7S06 - chains A and B; structure by electron microscopy, 3.30 A resolution.

== Chain A (and B) ==
Molecule: N-acetylglucosamine-1-phosphotransferase subunits alpha/beta
From: Homo sapiens
Notes: EC 2.7.8.17; chain B of this document is another copy of the same molecule, construct and numbering; everything in this record applies to it too
UniProt: Q3T906 (GNPTA_HUMAN); residue numbers follow UniProt; this construct covers 44-1209
Amino-acid sequence (1179 residues; numbered 31 to 1209; the number before each row is that of its first residue):
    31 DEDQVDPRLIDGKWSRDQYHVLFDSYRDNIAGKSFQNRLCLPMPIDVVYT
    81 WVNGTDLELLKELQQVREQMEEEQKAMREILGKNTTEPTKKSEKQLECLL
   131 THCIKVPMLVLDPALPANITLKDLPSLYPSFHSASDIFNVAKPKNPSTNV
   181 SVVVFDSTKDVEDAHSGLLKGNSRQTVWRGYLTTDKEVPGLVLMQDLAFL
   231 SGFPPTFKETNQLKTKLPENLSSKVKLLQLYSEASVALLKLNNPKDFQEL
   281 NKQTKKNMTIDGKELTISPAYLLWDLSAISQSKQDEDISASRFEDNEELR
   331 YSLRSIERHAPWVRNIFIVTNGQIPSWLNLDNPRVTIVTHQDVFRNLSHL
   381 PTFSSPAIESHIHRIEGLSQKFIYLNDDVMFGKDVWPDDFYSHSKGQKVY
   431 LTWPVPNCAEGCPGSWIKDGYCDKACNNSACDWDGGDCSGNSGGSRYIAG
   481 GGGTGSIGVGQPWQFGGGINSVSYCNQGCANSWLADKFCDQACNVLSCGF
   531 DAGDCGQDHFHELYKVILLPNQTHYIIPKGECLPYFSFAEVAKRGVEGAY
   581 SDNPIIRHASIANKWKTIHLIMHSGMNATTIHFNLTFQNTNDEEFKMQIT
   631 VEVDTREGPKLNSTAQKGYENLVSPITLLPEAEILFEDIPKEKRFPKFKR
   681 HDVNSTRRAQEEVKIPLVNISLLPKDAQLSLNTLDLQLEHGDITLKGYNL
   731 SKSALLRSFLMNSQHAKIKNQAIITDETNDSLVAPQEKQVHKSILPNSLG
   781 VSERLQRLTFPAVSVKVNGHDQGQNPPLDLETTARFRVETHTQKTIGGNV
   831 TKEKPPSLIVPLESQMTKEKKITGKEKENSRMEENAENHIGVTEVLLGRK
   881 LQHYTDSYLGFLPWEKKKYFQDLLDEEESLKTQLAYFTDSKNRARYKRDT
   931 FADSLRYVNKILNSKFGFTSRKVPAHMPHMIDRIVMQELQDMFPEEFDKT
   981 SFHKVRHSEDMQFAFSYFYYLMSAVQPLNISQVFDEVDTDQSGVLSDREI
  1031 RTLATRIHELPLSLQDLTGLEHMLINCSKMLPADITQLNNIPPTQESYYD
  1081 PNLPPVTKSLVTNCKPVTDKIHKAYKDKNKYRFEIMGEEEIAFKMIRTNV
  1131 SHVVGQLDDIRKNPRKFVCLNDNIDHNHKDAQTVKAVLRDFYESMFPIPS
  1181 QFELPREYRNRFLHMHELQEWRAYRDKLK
Not modelled in the structure: 31-48, 112-322, 436-902, 925-929, 1062-1075, 1205-1209
Differences from the reference sequence: expression tag (31-43); conflict Arg923 (Thr in Q3T906), Ala924 (Gly in Q3T906), Tyr926 (Gln in Q3T906), Lys927 (Leu in Q3T906), Arg928 (Lys in Q3T906)
Covalent attachments: N-acetylglucosamine (NAG) linked to Asn83, Asn376, Asn1009, Asn1056, Asn1129
Swiss-Prot annotation at these positions:
  - binding site (Ca(2+)): Asp449, Asp464, Asp467, Asp516, Asp531, Asp534, Asp1018, Asp1020, Ser1022, Glu1029
  - glycosylation (N-linked (GlcNAc...) asparagine): Asn83, Asn114, Asn148, Asn179, Asn250, Asn614, Asn699, Asn729, Asn829, Asn1009, Asn1129
  - natural variant: Asp76 (D76G: In MLII), Trp81 (W81L: In MLII and MLIIIA), Val182 (V182D: In MLII; uncertain significance), Asp190 (D190V: In MLIIIA; uncertain significance), Gln205 (Q205P: In MLII; uncertain significance), Arg334 (R334L: In MLII; R334Q: In MLIIIA), Ile348 (I348L: In MLII; uncertain significance), Phe374 (F374L: In MLII and MLIIIA), Ser385 (S385L: In MLII), Ser399 (S399F: In MLIIIA), Ile403 (I403T: In MLIIIA), Asp407 (D407A: In MLIIIA), 22 further natural variant entries in UniProt
  - mutagenesis: Ile346 (I346A: Partially cleaved by MBTPS1), Trp357 (W357A: Abolishes proteolytic cleavage by MBTPS1), Arg925 (R925A: Abolishes proteolytic cleavage by MBTPS1)
Reported in the primary citation:
  - conformationally variable residues (order/disorder transition): Leu903 to Ala924
  - mutagenesis - C70S: unchanged binding to N-acetylglucosamine-1-phosphotransferase subunits alpha/beta (chain A)
  - mutagenesis - R68A/D418A, C70S, N406A, D408A, R1028A, R1028A/R1031A, R1031A: unchanged localization
  - mutagenesis - C70S, R364A, R1028A, R1028A/R1031A, R1031A: decreased catalytic activity
  - disease-associated variants - D1018V, L1025S, L1033P: abolished catalytic activity
  - disease-associated variants - L1025S, L1033P: decreased localization
  - disease-associated variants - D407A: abolished catalytic activity (citing earlier work)
  - mutagenesis - N406A, D408A: abolished catalytic activity on alpha-methylmannoside

== How chain A and chain B interact ==
Cross-chain cystine bridges: Cys70(A)-Cys70(B)
Residue-residue contacts - 110 pairs, chain A then chain B:
  Tyr56(A) - Gln66(B)  hydrogen bond
  Tyr56(A) - Cys70(B)
  Asp58(A) - Arg344(B)
  Asp58(A) - Arg364(B)  salt bridge
  Asn59(A) - Pro341(B)  hydrogen bond (side chain-backbone)
  Asn59(A) - Trp342(B)
  Asn59(A) - Val343(B)
  Asn59(A) - Arg364(B)  hydrogen bond (backbone-side chain)
  Ile60(A) - Ile336(B)
  Ile60(A) - Glu337(B)
  Ile60(A) - Ala340(B)
  Ile60(A) - Pro341(B)
  Ile60(A) - Val343(B)  hydrogen bond (backbone-backbone)
  Ile60(A) - Arg364(B)
  Ile60(A) - Gln1181(B)  hydrogen bond (backbone-side chain)
  Ile60(A) - Phe1182(B)  hydrophobic
  Ala61(A) - Pro341(B)  hydrophobic
  Phe65(A) - Pro341(B)  hydrophobic
  Phe65(A) - Trp416(B)  hydrophobic
  Gln66(A) - Tyr56(B)  hydrogen bond
  Arg68(A) - Trp416(B)
  Arg68(A) - Asp418(B)  salt bridge
  Leu69(A) - Leu69(B)
  Leu69(A) - Cys70(B)
  Leu69(A) - Leu71(B)
  Leu69(A) - Met73(B)  hydrophobic
  Leu69(A) - Pro417(B)  hydrophobic
  Cys70(A) - Tyr56(B)
  Cys70(A) - Leu69(B)
  Cys70(A) - Cys70(B)  disulfide
  Leu71(A) - Leu69(B)
  Met73(A) - Leu69(B)  hydrophobic
  Ile336(A) - Ile60(B)
  Glu337(A) - Ile60(B)
  Ala340(A) - Ile60(B)
  Pro341(A) - Asn59(B)  hydrogen bond (backbone-side chain)
  Pro341(A) - Ile60(B)
  Pro341(A) - Ala61(B)  hydrophobic
  Pro341(A) - Phe65(B)  hydrophobic
  Trp342(A) - Asn59(B)
  Val343(A) - Asn59(B)
  Val343(A) - Ile60(B)  hydrogen bond (backbone-backbone)
  Arg344(A) - Asp58(B)
  Arg364(A) - Asp58(B)  salt bridge
  Arg364(A) - Asn59(B)  hydrogen bond (side chain-backbone)
  Arg364(A) - Ile60(B)
  Trp416(A) - Phe65(B)  hydrophobic
  Trp416(A) - Arg68(B)
  Pro417(A) - Leu69(B)  hydrophobic
  Asp418(A) - Arg68(B)  salt bridge
  Asp418(A) - Ser424(B)  hydrogen bond
  Ser424(A) - Asp418(B)  hydrogen bond
  Thr1019(A) - Ser1174(B)  hydrogen bond (side chain-backbone)
  Thr1019(A) - Met1175(B)
  Thr1019(A) - Pro1177(B)
  Thr1019(A) - Ile1178(B)
  Asp1020(A) - Pro1177(B)
  Arg1028(A) - Arg1141(B)
  Arg1028(A) - Asp1170(B)  salt bridge
  Arg1028(A) - Glu1173(B)
  Arg1028(A) - Ser1174(B)
  Arg1031(A) - Asp1138(B)  salt bridge
  Thr1032(A) - Arg1141(B)
  Thr1035(A) - Asp1138(B)
  Thr1035(A) - Arg1141(B)
  Thr1035(A) - Lys1142(B)
  Arg1036(A) - Arg1141(B)  hydrogen bond (side chain-backbone)
  Arg1036(A) - Lys1142(B)
  His1038(A) - Lys1142(B)  hydrogen bond (backbone-side chain)
  Glu1039(A) - Lys1142(B)  salt bridge
  Leu1040(A) - Asp1138(B)
  Leu1040(A) - Lys1142(B)
  Leu1042(A) - Tyr1204(B)
  Ser1043(A) - Tyr1204(B)
  Leu1044(A) - Tyr1204(B)
  Leu1047(A) - Trp1201(B)  hydrophobic
  Glu1051(A) - Trp1201(B)
  Tyr1079(A) - Leu1198(B)  hydrophobic
  Tyr1079(A) - Trp1201(B)  hydrophobic
  Tyr1079(A) - Arg1202(B)
  Asp1138(A) - Arg1031(B)  salt bridge
  Asp1138(A) - Thr1035(B)
  Asp1138(A) - Leu1040(B)
  Arg1141(A) - Arg1028(B)
  Arg1141(A) - Thr1032(B)
  Arg1141(A) - Thr1035(B)
  Arg1141(A) - Arg1036(B)  hydrogen bond (backbone-side chain)
  Lys1142(A) - Thr1035(B)
  Lys1142(A) - Arg1036(B)
  Lys1142(A) - His1038(B)  hydrogen bond (side chain-backbone)
  Lys1142(A) - Glu1039(B)  salt bridge
  Lys1142(A) - Leu1040(B)
  Asp1170(A) - Arg1028(B)  salt bridge
  Glu1173(A) - Arg1028(B)
  Ser1174(A) - Thr1019(B)  hydrogen bond (backbone-side chain)
  Ser1174(A) - Arg1028(B)
  Met1175(A) - Thr1019(B)
  Pro1177(A) - Thr1019(B)
  Pro1177(A) - Asp1020(B)
  Ile1178(A) - Thr1019(B)
  Gln1181(A) - Ile60(B)  hydrogen bond (side chain-backbone)
  Phe1182(A) - Ile60(B)  hydrophobic
  Leu1198(A) - Tyr1079(B)  hydrophobic
  Trp1201(A) - Leu1047(B)  hydrophobic
  Trp1201(A) - Glu1051(B)
  Trp1201(A) - Tyr1079(B)  hydrophobic
  Arg1202(A) - Tyr1079(B)
  Tyr1204(A) - Leu1042(B)
  Tyr1204(A) - Ser1043(B)
  Tyr1204(A) - Leu1044(B)
Also at the interface, not in a pair above, chain A (66 interface residues in all): Tyr49, Phe53, Arg57, Ile346, His423, Val1134, Gly1135, Asp1139, Pro1144, His1194, Glu1197
Also at the interface, not in a pair above, chain B (64 interface residues in all): Tyr49, Phe53, Arg57, Ile346, His423, Asp1027, Val1134, Pro1144, His1194

== Overview ==
66 residues of chain A and 64 residues of chain B are in contact, with 1 disulfide bond, 18 hydrogen bonds and
10 salt bridges. Polar contacts include Asp58(A)-Arg364(B), Arg68(A)-Asp418(B) and Arg1028(A)-Asp1170(B). The
paper reports that C70S, R364A and R1028A of chain A, among others, reduce catalytic activity; conformational
variability at Leu903(A); 12 substitutions were tested in all.
Chain A and chain B are both N-acetylglucosamine-1-phosphotransferase subunits alpha/beta (Homo sapiens); the
structure, Cryo-EM structure of human GlcNAc-1-phosphotransferase A2B2 subcomplex, was determined by electron
microscopy (same publication as 7S05).
